PDB entry 7PUB | electron microscopy, 3.70 A resolution | chains CA and CK of the 76 polymer chains in the assembly

Chain CA:
Molecule: 9S rRNA
Source organism: Trypanosoma brucei brucei
Sequence (621 nucleotides; numbered 1 to 621; the number before each row is that of its first residue):
     1 UAAAUUAUGG UCAAUUGUUA GUAUUCAUAU UAAUUUUUUU AAAUGUUUUA UCAUUUUAUA
    61 AAGGUUUAUU UUUGAAAGAU UUUUUGUAUA AAAUUUUAGG AAUAGUUAAU AAUAAUUUAU
   121 AAUUUUGAUU AGAUUGUUUU GUUAAUGCUA UUAGAUGGGU GUGGAAAAAU AAAAAAAAUA
   181 AUUAAUAUAU AUCAAUAAUA AAUUAAAUUA AUCUAUUAGU CAGAAAUGGA UGCCAGCCGU
   241 UGCGGUAAUU UCUAUGCUUU UAAAUAUUAU ACAAUUAUCA UAUUAAAUUG UUAAGUGCUG
   301 AUUUAACCAA UAAAAAUAUA AAUAAUUUUU AUUUGUUUUU AAACACCAUU AGGUAUAUGC
   361 AAAUAUAAAA UUAUAGUAAU UAUAAAUUAU AUUAUAUUAU AUUUAUUCAU AUAAUUAAUA
   421 GGAUAAUAUU UGUAGUUUUU GAUACCAUGA UAAGGAUUAU AAAUUGAAAG UGUUAAUAUC
   481 AUAAUCAAAA UUUAUUAUUU AUAUUAAAUA UGUAUGUGUA GAUAAAAUAA GAAAUUAAAA
   541 AGGUAUUGUU GCCCACCAAU UUUUAUAAUA AAAAUAACGU GCAGUAAUUA AUAUAUUUAU
   601 AAAAAUAUAU UUUUUUUUUU U
Metal / ion sites: Mg2+ site 1 near U65 (its only coordinating residue here); Mg2+ site 2: G244, G245; Mg2+ site 3: A583, G584, U588
Reported in the primary citation:
  - conformationally variable residues (side-chain flip): A576, A577

Chain CK:
Name: uS11m
Source organism: Trypanosoma brucei brucei
UniProt: Q389T7 (Q389T7_TRYB2); residue numbers follow UniProt; this construct covers 1-326
Sequence (326 residues; numbered 1 to 326; the number before each row is that of its first residue; X marks 1 residue of unknown identity (built as UNK)):
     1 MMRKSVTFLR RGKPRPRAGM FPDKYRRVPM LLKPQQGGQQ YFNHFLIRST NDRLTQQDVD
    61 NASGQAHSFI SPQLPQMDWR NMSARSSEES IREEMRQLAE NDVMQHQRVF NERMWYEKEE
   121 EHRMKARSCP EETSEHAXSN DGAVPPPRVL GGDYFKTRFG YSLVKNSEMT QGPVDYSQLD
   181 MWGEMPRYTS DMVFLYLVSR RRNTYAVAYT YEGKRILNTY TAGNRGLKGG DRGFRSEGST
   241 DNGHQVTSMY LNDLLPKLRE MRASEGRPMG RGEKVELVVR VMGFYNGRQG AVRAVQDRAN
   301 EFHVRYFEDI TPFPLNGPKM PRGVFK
Disordered / not traced: 1-9, 129-146, 326
Differences from the reference sequence: variant Arg3 (Gln in Q389T7); conflict UNK_138 (Ile in Q389T7)

Interface between chain CA and chain CK:
Pairs across the interface (76; chain CA residue first):
  U296(CA) - Tyr209(CK)  base contact
  C298(CA) - Arg215(CK)  sugar contact
  U299(CA) - Arg215(CK)  salt bridge to the phosphate
  U299(CA) - Asn218(CK)  sugar contact
  G300(CA) - Asn218(CK)  hydrogen bond to the sugar
  A301(CA) - Gly223(CK)  hydrogen bond to the sugar
  A301(CA) - Asn224(CK)  hydrogen bond to the phosphate
  U302(CA) - Arg200(CK)  hydrogen bond to the phosphate
  U302(CA) - Asn203(CK)  hydrogen bond to the phosphate
  U302(CA) - Thr221(CK)  hydrogen bond to the phosphate
  U302(CA) - Gly223(CK)  phosphate contact
  U302(CA) - Asn224(CK)  phosphate contact
  U302(CA) - Lys228(CK)  salt bridge to the phosphate
  U303(CA) - Arg200(CK)  salt bridge to the phosphate
  U303(CA) - Asn203(CK)  hydrogen bond to the phosphate
  U303(CA) - Lys228(CK)  salt bridge to the phosphate
  U304(CA) - Arg201(CK)  salt bridge to the phosphate
  U304(CA) - Arg202(CK)  phosphate contact
  A305(CA) - Arg201(CK)  salt bridge to the phosphate
  A305(CA) - Arg202(CK)  salt bridge to the phosphate
  A305(CA) - Phe234(CK)  phosphate contact
  A306(CA) - Arg202(CK)  salt bridge to the phosphate
  A314(CA) - Pro318(CK)  base contact
  A316(CA) - Leu315(CK)  base contact
  A342(CA) - Pro318(CK)  base contact
  A342(CA) - Lys319(CK)  hydrogen bond to the sugar
  A343(CA) - Lys319(CK)  sugar contact
  A343(CA) - Met320(CK)  sugar contact
  A343(CA) - Pro321(CK)  phosphate contact
  C344(CA) - Arg322(CK)  phosphate contact
  U398(CA) - Arg17(CK)  sugar contact
  A399(CA) - Arg17(CK)  salt bridge to the phosphate
  U400(CA) - Arg17(CK)  sugar contact
  U400(CA) - Ala18(CK)  hydrogen bond to the sugar
  G454(CA) - Arg11(CK)  phosphate contact
  G455(CA) - Arg10(CK)  salt bridge to the phosphate
  G455(CA) - Pro16(CK)  base contact
  G455(CA) - Phe21(CK)  base contact
  A456(CA) - Pro14(CK)  base contact
  A456(CA) - Arg15(CK)  base contact
  A456(CA) - Pro16(CK)  base contact
  A456(CA) - Arg17(CK)  base contact
  A456(CA) - Met20(CK)  base contact
  U457(CA) - Met20(CK)  hydrogen bond to the base
  A459(CA) - Gly19(CK)  hydrogen bond to the base
  A459(CA) - Met20(CK)  hydrogen bond to the base
  A459(CA) - Phe21(CK)  hydrogen bond to the base
  A459(CA) - Pro22(CK)  base contact
  A459(CA) - Asp23(CK)  base contact
  U460(CA) - Arg26(CK)  base contact
  U460(CA) - Met30(CK)  sugar contact
  U465(CA) - Pro22(CK)  base contact
  U465(CA) - Arg26(CK)  salt bridge to the phosphate
  U465(CA) - Arg27(CK)  salt bridge to the phosphate
  G466(CA) - Arg10(CK)  hydrogen bond to the base
  A525(CA) - Arg10(CK)  phosphate contact
  A526(CA) - Arg10(CK)  salt bridge to the phosphate
  A526(CA) - Arg15(CK)  base contact
  A527(CA) - Arg15(CK)  salt bridge to the phosphate
  A527(CA) - Ala18(CK)  base contact
  A527(CA) - Phe21(CK)  base contact
  A527(CA) - Lys24(CK)  phosphate contact
  U528(CA) - Lys24(CK)  salt bridge to the phosphate
  U528(CA) - Arg26(CK)  hydrogen bond to the base
  U528(CA) - Arg27(CK)  hydrogen bond to the phosphate
  A529(CA) - Arg27(CK)  salt bridge to the phosphate
  A530(CA) - Lys24(CK)  hydrogen bond to the sugar
  G531(CA) - Lys24(CK)  salt bridge to the phosphate
  G531(CA) - Tyr25(CK)  sugar contact
  A532(CA) - Lys24(CK)  base contact
  A532(CA) - Tyr25(CK)  hydrogen bond to the phosphate
  U536(CA) - Arg17(CK)  sugar contact
  U589(CA) - Val324(CK)  sugar contact
  U606(CA) - Arg322(CK)  salt bridge to the phosphate
  A607(CA) - Arg322(CK)  salt bridge to the phosphate
  U608(CA) - Lys319(CK)  salt bridge to the phosphate
Interface residues without a listed pair, chain CA (47 interface residues in all): A341, A453, A461, U464, A524, A533, A537, A590
Interface residues without a listed pair, chain CK (39 interface residues in all): Gly12, Thr219, Phe325

Overview:
47 residues of chain CA face 39 of chain CK across their interface, with 18 hydrogen bonds and 20 salt
bridges. Among the polar pairs are U457(CA)-Met20(CK), A459(CA)-Gly19(CK) and A459(CA)-Met20(CK). G244(CA) and
G245(CA) coordinate Mg2+ site 2. A583(CA), G584(CA) and U588(CA) coordinate Mg2+ site 3. The paper reports
conformational variability at A576(CA) and A577(CA).
Here chain CA is 9S rRNA and chain CK is uS11m, both from Trypanosoma brucei brucei. Entry 7PUB (Late assembly
intermediate of the Trypanosoma brucei mitoribosomal small subunit) was determined by electron microscopy,
deposited together with 7PUA.
